Entry 9K9U (electron microscopy, 3.08 A resolution); this record covers chains A and B of the 5 polymer chains in the assembly.

== Chain A ==
Molecule: DNA polymerase
From: Monkeypox virus
Notes: EC 2.7.7.7
UniProtKB: A0A7H0DN44 (DPOL_MONPV); numbering as in UniProt (aligned over 1-1006)
Amino-acid sequence (1031 residues; row label = number of the first residue in the row; numbers below 1 keep their minus sign (Met-24 is residue -24)):
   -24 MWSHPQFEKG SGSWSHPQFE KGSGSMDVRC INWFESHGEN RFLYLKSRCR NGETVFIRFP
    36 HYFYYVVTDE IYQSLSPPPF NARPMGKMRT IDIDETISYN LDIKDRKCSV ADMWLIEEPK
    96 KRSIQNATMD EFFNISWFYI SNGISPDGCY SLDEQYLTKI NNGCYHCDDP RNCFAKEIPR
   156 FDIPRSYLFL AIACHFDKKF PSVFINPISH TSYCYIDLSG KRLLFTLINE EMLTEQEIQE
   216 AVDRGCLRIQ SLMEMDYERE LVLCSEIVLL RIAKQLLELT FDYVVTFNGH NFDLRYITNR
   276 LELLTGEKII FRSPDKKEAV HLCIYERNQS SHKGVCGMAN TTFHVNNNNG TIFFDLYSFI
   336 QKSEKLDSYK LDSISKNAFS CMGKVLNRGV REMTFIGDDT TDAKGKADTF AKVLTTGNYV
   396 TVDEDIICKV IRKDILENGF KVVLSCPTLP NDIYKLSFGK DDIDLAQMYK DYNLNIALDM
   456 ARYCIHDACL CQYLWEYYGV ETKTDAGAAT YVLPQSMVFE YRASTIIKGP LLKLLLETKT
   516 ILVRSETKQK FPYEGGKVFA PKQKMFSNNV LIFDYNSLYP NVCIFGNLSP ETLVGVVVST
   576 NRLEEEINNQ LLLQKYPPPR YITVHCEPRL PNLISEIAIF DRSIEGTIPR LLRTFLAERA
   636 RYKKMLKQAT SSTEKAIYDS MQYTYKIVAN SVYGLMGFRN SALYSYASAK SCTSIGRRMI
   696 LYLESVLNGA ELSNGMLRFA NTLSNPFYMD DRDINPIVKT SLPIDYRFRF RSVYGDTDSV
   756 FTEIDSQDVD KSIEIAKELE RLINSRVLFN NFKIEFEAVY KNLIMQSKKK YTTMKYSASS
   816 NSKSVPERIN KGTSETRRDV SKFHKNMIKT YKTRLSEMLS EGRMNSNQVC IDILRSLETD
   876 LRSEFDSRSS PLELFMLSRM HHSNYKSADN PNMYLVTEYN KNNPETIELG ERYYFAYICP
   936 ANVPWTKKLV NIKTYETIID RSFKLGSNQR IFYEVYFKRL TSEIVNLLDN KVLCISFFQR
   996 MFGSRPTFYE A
Not modelled in the structure: -24 to 0, 305-314, 528-531, 1005-1006
Construct notes: initiating methionine (-24); expression tag (-23 to 0); conflict Phe108 (Leu in A0A7H0DN44); engineered mutation Ala166 (Asp in A0A7H0DN44), Ala168 (Glu in A0A7H0DN44)

== Chain B ==
Molecule: E4R
From: Monkeypox virus
Notes: EC 3.2.2.27
UniProtKB: Q5IXS4 (Q5IXS4_MONPV); residue numbers follow UniProt; this construct covers 1-218
Amino-acid sequence (218 residues; numbered 1 to 218; the number before each row is that of its first residue):
     1 MNSVTISHAP YTITYHDDWE PVMSQLVEFY NEVASWLLRD ETSPIPDKFF IQLKQPLRNK
    61 RVCVCGIDPY PKDGTGVPFE SPNFTKKSIK EIASSISRLT GVIDYKGYNL NIIDGVIPWN
   121 YYLSCKLGET KSHAIYWDKI SKLLLQHITK HVSVLYCLGK TDFSNIRAKL ESPVTTIVGY
   181 HPAARDHQFE KDRSFEIINV LLELDNKTPI NWAQGFIY

== Interface between chain A and chain B ==
Residue-residue contacts (10):
  Phe179(A) with Glu32(B); Trp36(B); Ile135(B)
  Asn274(A) with Ile135(B)
  Leu278(A) with Trp36(B), hydrophobic; Arg39(B), hydrogen bond (backbone-side chain)
  Asn303(A) with Asn165(B)
  Ser898(A) with Gln25(B), hydrogen bond
  Glu923(A) with Glu28(B)
  Leu924(A) with Glu28(B)
Also at the interface, not in a pair above, chain A (8 interface residues in all): Glu277
Also at the interface, not in a pair above, chain B (9 interface residues in all): Val33, Tyr136

== Overview ==
8 residues of chain A face 9 of chain B across their interface; the contacts include 2 hydrogen bonds. Among
the polar pairs are Leu278(A)-Arg39(B) and Ser898(A)-Gln25(B).
Chain A is DNA polymerase and chain B is E4R, both from Monkeypox virus; the structure, MPXV DNA polymerase
complex in editing state 1, was determined by electron microscopy, deposited together with 9K9R, 9K9S, 9K9T
and 9K9V.
